4V4W - chains B0 and BK of the 52 polymer chains in the assembly; structure by electron microscopy, 15.00 A resolution (very low resolution: no residue pairs are listed; an interface is given only as per-side residue counts).

== Chain B0 ==
Molecule: 23S ribosomal RNA
From: Escherichia coli
Sequence (2740 nucleotides; each row starts with the number of its first residue; note: 147 numbers in that range are skipped by the numbering (no residue carries them; nothing is unmodelled there)):
    16 CGUACACGGUGGAUGCCCUGGCAGUCA
    44 AGGCGAUGAAGGACGUGCUAAUCUGCGAUAAGCGUCGGUAAGGUGAUAUG
    94 AACCGUU
   102 UAACCGGCGAUUUCCGAAUGGGGAA
   128 CCC
   140 CG
   149 AUCAUU
   161 AUCCA
   172 AAUGAGGCGAACCGGGGGAACUGAAACAUCUAAGUACCCCGAGGAAAAGA
   222 AAUCAACCGAGAUUCCCCCAGUAGCGGCGAGCGAACGGGGAGCAGCCC
   271 GAGCCU
   278 AAUCAGUGUGUGUGUU
   295 GUGGAAGCGUCUGGAAAGGCGCGCGAUACAGGGUGACAGCCCCGUACAC
   347 AAUGCACAUGCUGU
   362 AGCUCGAUGAGUAGGGCGGG
   383 C
   385 CGUGGUA
   393 CCUGUCUGAAUAUGGGGGGACCAUCCUCCAAGGCUAAAUACUC
   437 UGACUGACCGAUAGUGAACCAGUACCGUGAGGGAAAGGCGAAAAGAACCC
   487 CGGCGAGGGGAGUGAAAAAGAACCUGAAACCGUGUACGUACAAGCAGUGG
   537 GAGGCACCUUAUGCGUGUUAUGGCGUGCCUUUUGUAUAAUGGGUCAGCGA
   587 CUUAUAUUCUGUAGCAAGGUUAACC
   617 GGGGAGCCGAAGGGAAACCGAGUCUUAAC
   647 GGGCGUUAAGUUGCAGGGUAUAGACCCGAAACCCGGUGAUCUAGCCAUGG
   697 GCAGGUUGAAGGUUGGGUAACACUAACUGGAGGACCGAACCGACUAAUGU
   747 UGAAAAAUUAGCGGAUGACUUGUGGCUGGGGGUGAAAGGCCAAUCAAACC
   797 GGGAGAUAGCUGGUUCUCCCCGAAAGCUAUUUAGGUAGCGCCUCGUGAAU
   848 CAUCUCCGGGGGUAGAGCACUGUUUCGGCAAGGGGGUC
   891 GACUU
   897 CCAACCCGAUGCAAACUGCGAAUACCGGAG
   928 AUGUUAUCACGGGAGACACACGGCGGGUG
   958 UAACGUCCGUCGUGAAGAGGGAAACAACCCAGACCGC
   996 AGCUAAGGUCCCAAAGUCAUGGUUAAGUGGGAAACGAUGUGGGAAGGCCC
  1046 AGACAGCCAGGAUGUUGGCUUAGAAGCAGCCAUCAUUUAAAGAAAGCGUA
  1096 AUAGCUCACUGGUCGAGUCGGCCUGCGCGGAAGAUGUA
  1135 CGGGGCUAAACCAUGCACCGAAGCUGCGGCAGCGACG
  1173 UUAUGCGUUGUUGGGUAGGGGAGCGUUCUGUA
  1206 GCCUGCGAAGGUGUGCUGUGAGGCAUGCUGGAGGUAUCAGAAGUGCGAAU
  1256 GCUGACAUAAGUAACGAUAAAGCGGGUGAAAAGCCCGCUCGCCGGAAGAC
  1306 CAAGGGUUCCUGUCCAACGUUAAUCGGGGCAGGGUGAGUCGA
  1349 CCCUAAGGCGAGGCCGAAAGGCGUAGUCGAUGGGAAACAGGUUAAUAUUC
  1399 CUGUACUUGGUGUGUGGGUGAUGGAGGGACGGAGAAGGCUAUGUUAUGCC
  1449 AAGCUAUGGCUGCUGGUUGGUACGCUCAAGGGCGAUCGGGUCAGAAAAUC
  1499 UACCGGUCACAUGCCUCAGACGUAUCGGGAGCUUCCUCGGAAGCGAAGUA
  1549 ACAAA
  1555 GCCCU
  1561 CUUCCAGGAAAAGCUUCUAAACGUUGAAACAUGUCAAAUCGUACCCCAAA
  1611 CCGACACAGGUGGUCAGGUAGAGAAUACCA
  1642 GGCGCUUGAGAGAACUCGGGUGAAGGAACUAGGCAAAAUGGUGCCGUAAC
  1692 UUCGGGAGAAGGCACGCUGAU
  1716 UAG
  1728 CUCGC
  1741 CUG
  1746 AUCAGUCGAAGAUACCAGCUGGCUGCAACUGUUUAUUAAAAACACAGCAC
  1796 UGUGCAAACACGAAAGUGGACGUAUACGGUGUGACGCCUGCCCGGUGCCG
  1846 GAAGGUUAA
  1859 UGGGGUU
  1869 GCAA
  1877 AGCUCU
  1887 CGAAGCCCCGGUAAACGGCGGCCGUAACUAUAACGGUCCUAAGGUAGCGA
  1937 AAUUCCUUGUCGGGUAAGUUCCGACCUGCACGAAUGGCGUAAUGAUGGCC
  1987 AGGCUGUCUCCACCCGAGACUCAGUGAAAUUGAACUCGCUGUGAAGAUGC
  2037 AGUGUACCCGCGGCAAGACGGAAAGACCCCGUGAACCUUUACUAUAGCUU
  2087 GACACUGAACAUUGAGCCUUGAUGUGUAGGAUAGGUGGGAGGCUUUGAAG
  2137 UGUGGACGCCAGUCUGCAUGGAGCCGGCCUUGAAAUACCACCCUUUAAUG
  2187 UUUGAUGUUCUAAC
  2207 CCG
  2211 AAUCCGG
  2223 GGACAGUGUCUGGUGGGUAGUUUGACUGGGGCGGUCUCCUCCUAAAGAGU
  2273 AACGGAGGAGCACGAAGGUUGGCUAAUCCUGG
  2310 CAUCAGGAGGUUAGUGCAAUGGCAUAAGCCAGCUUGACUGCGAGCGUGAC
  2360 GGCGCGAGCAGGUGCGAAAGCAGGUCAUAGUGAUCCGGUGGU
  2403 CUGAAUGGAAGGGCCAUCG
  2423 UCAACGGA
  2433 AAAGGUACUCCGGGGAUAACAGGCUGAUACCGCCCAAGAGUUCAUAUCGA
  2483 CGGCGGUGUUUGGCACCUCGAUGUCGGCUCAUCACAUCCUGGGGCUGAAG
  2533 UAGGUCCCAAGGGUAUGGCUGUUCGCCAUUUAAAGUGGUACGCGAGCUGG
  2583 GUUUAGAACGUCGUGAGACAGUUCGGUCCCUAUCUGCCGUGGGCG
  2631 GAGAACUGAGGGGGGCUGCUCCUAGUACGAGAGGACCGGAGUGGACGCAU
  2681 CACUGGUGUUCGGGUUGUCA
  2702 GCCA
  2707 UGGCACUGCCCGGUAGCUAAAUGCGG
  2734 AGAGAUAAGUGCUGAAAGCAUCUAAGCACGAAACUUGCCCCGAGAUGAGU
  2784 UCUCCC
  2808 GAAGGAACGUUGAAGACGACGACGUUGAUAGGCCGGGUGUGUAAGCGCAG
  2858 CAAUGCGUUGAGCUAACCGGUACUAAUGAACCGAGGUCUUGACCA

== Chain BK ==
Name: 50S ribosomal protein L16
From: Escherichia coli
Reference sequence: P0ADY7 (RL16_ECOLI); residues 3-133 here = UniProt positions 3-133
Sequence (131 residues; numbered 3 to 133; the number before each row is that of its first residue):
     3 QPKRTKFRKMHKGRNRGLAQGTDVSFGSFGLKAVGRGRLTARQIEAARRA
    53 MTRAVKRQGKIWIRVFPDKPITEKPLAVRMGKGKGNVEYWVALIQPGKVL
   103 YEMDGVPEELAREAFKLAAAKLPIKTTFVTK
UniProt features mapped onto this chain:
  - modified residue: Arg81 (3R: -3-hydroxyarginine)

== How chain B0 and chain BK interact ==
At this resolution (15 A) residue pairs are not listed: 34 residues of chain B0 and 32 of chain BK lie at the interface.

== Overview ==
The interface between chain B0 and chain BK involves 34 residues on one side and 32 on the other.
Chain B0 is 23S ribosomal RNA and chain BK is 50S ribosomal protein L16, both from Escherichia coli; the
structure, Structure of a SecM-stalled E. coli ribosome complex obtained by fitting atomic models for RNA and
..., was determined by electron microscopy (same publication as 4V4V).
